8HDP - chains B and R of the 5 polymer chains in the assembly; structure by electron microscopy, 3.20 A resolution.

Chain B:
Name: Guanine nucleotide-binding protein G(I)/G(S)/G(T) subunit beta-1
Source organism: Homo sapiens
Reference sequence: P62873 (GBB1_HUMAN); residue numbers follow UniProt; this construct covers 2-340
Chain sequence (345 residues; numbered -4 to 340; the number before each row is that of its first residue; numbers below 1 keep their minus sign (Met-4 is residue -4)):
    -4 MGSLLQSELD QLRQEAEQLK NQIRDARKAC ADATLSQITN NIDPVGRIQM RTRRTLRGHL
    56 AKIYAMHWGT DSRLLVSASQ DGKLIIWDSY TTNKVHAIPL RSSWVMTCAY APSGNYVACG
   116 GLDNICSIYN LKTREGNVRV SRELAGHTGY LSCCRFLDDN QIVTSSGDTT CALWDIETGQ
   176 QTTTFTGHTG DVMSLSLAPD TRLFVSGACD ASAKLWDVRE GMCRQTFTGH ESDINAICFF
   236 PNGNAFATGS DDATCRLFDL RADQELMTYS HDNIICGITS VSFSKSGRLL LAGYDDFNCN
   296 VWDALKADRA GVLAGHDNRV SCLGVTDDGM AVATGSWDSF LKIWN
Disordered / not traced: -4 to 2
Construct notes: cloning artifact (-4 to 1)
UniProt features mapped onto this chain:
  - modified residue: Ser2 (N-acetylserine), His266 (Phosphohistidine)
  - natural variant: Leu30 (L30F: In MRD42; uncertain significance), Arg52 (R52G: In MRD42), Gly64 (G64V: In MRD42), Asp76 (D76E: In MRD42; D76G: In MRD42), Gly77 (G77S: In MRD42), Lys78 (K78R: In MRD42), Ile80 (I80N: In MRD42; I80T: In MRD42), His91 (H91R: In MRD42; uncertain significance), Ala92 (A92T: In MRD42), Pro94 (P94S: In MRD42), Leu95 (L95P: In MRD42), Arg96 (R96L: In MRD42), 5 further natural variant entries in UniProt

Chain R:
Name: Adenosine A2b receptor
Source organism: Homo sapiens
Reference sequence: P29275 (AA2BR_HUMAN); residues 1-332 here = UniProt positions 1-332
Chain sequence (332 residues; row label = number of the first residue in the row):
     1 MLLETQDALY VALELVIAAL SVAGNVLVCA AVGTANTLQT PTNYFLVSLA AADVAVGLFA
    61 IPFAITISLG FCTDFYGCLF LACFVLVLTQ SSIFSLLAVA VDRYLAICVP LRYKSLVTGT
   121 RARGVIAVLW VLAFGIGLTP FLGWNSKDSA TNNCTEPWDG TTNESCCLVK CLFENVVPMS
   181 YMVYFNFFGC VLPPLLIMLV IYIKIFLVAC RQLQRTELMD HSRTTLQREI HAAKSLAMIV
   241 GIFALCWLPV HAVNCVTLFQ PAQGKNKPKW AMNMAILLSH ANSVVNPIVY AYRNRDFRYT
   301 FHKIISRYLL CQADVKSGNG QAGVQPALGV GL
Disordered / not traced: 1, 146-168, 219-223, 310-332
Disulfides: Cys78-Cys171
Residues lining bound ligands: adenosine (ADN): Val85, Leu86, Thr89, Phe173, Met179, Met182, Trp247, Val250, His251, Asn254, Ile276, Ser279, His280
UniProt features mapped onto this chain:
  - binding site (adenosine): Glu174, Asn254, Ser279, His280
  - lipidation: Cys311 (S-palmitoyl cysteine)
  - glycosylation (N-linked (GlcNAc...) asparagine): Asn153, Asn163
From the paper describing this entry:
  - binding site for adenosine: Thr89, Met179, Met182, Trp247, Ile276, Ser279
  - mutagenesis - V250L: unchanged signaling in response to adenosine
  - conformationally variable residues (side-chain flip): Phe243
  - specificity-determining residues: Val250

How chain B and chain R interact:
Pairs across the interface (6):
  Arg52(B) - Asn36(R)
  Arg52(B) - Gln39(R)
  Asp312(B) - Thr37(R)
  Asp312(B) - Lys303(R)
  Phe335(B) - Asn36(R)
  Phe335(B) - Thr37(R)
Interface residues without a listed pair, chain B (7 interface residues in all): Thr50, Phe292, Gly310, Lys337
Interface residues without a listed pair, chain R (6 interface residues in all): Tyr299, Arg307

Overview:
Chain B and chain R form an interface of 7 and 6 residues respectively. Bound to chain R: adenosine. UniProt
lists 4 adenosine-binding residues on chain R. The paper reports a binding site for adenosine at Thr89(R),
Met179(R) and Met182(R) among others; V250L of chain R leaves signaling in response to adenosine unchanged.
Chain B is Guanine nucleotide-binding protein G(I)/G(S)/G(T) subunit beta-1 and chain R is Adenosine A2b
receptor, both from Homo sapiens; the structure, Structure of A2BR bound to endogenous agonists adenosine, was
determined by electron microscopy together with 8HDO from the same study.
